Entry 7VY0 (electron microscopy, 2.70 A resolution); this record covers chains C and D of the 4 polymer chains in the assembly.

# Chain C
Protein: Capsid protein VP3
Organism: Coxsackievirus B3
Chain sequence (238 residues; each row starts with the number of its first residue):
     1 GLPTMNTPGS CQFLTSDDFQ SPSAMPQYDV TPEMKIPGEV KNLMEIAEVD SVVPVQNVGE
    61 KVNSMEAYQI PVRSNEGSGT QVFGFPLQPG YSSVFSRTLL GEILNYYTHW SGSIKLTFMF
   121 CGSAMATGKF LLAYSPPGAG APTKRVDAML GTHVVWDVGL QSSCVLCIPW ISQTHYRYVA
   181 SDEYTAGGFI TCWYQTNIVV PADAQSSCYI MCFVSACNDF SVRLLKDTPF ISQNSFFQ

# Chain D
Protein: Capsid protein VP4
Organism: Coxsackievirus B3
Chain sequence (69 residues; numbered 1 to 69; the number before each row is that of its first residue):
     1 MGAQVSTQKT GAHETGLNAS GNSIIHYTNI NYYKDAASNS ATRQDFAQDP GKFTEPVKDI
    61 MIKSLPALN
Unresolved in the structure: 1, 14-24

# Chain C / chain D interface
Contacting residue pairs (31; chain C residue first):
  Asp17(C) - Arg43(D)
  Asp18(C) - Ser40(D)
  Asp18(C) - Ala41(D)  hydrogen bond (side chain-backbone)
  Asp18(C) - Arg43(D)  salt bridge
  Gln20(C) - Ile30(D)  hydrogen bond (side chain-backbone)
  Gln20(C) - Tyr32(D)
  Gln20(C) - Tyr33(D)
  Gln20(C) - Ser38(D)
  Ser21(C) - Tyr33(D)
  Ser21(C) - Ser38(D)  hydrogen bond (backbone-side chain)
  Pro22(C) - Tyr33(D)
  Ser23(C) - Asp35(D)  hydrogen bond
  Ser23(C) - Ser38(D)
  Met25(C) - Asp35(D)
  Pro26(C) - Asp35(D)
  Gln27(C) - Lys34(D)  hydrogen bond (side chain-backbone)
  Gln27(C) - Asp35(D)  hydrogen bond (backbone-side chain)
  Glu39(C) - Lys52(D)
  Glu39(C) - Phe53(D)
  Val40(C) - Phe53(D)  hydrophobic
  Lys41(C) - Asp45(D)  salt bridge
  Lys41(C) - Ala47(D)
  Glu45(C) - Gln48(D)
  Glu45(C) - Asp49(D)  hydrogen bond (side chain-backbone)
  Glu45(C) - Pro50(D)
  Glu45(C) - Phe53(D)
  Glu48(C) - Thr54(D)
  Val49(C) - Phe53(D)  hydrophobic
  Gln161(C) - Pro66(D)
  Gln161(C) - Ala67(D)  hydrogen bond (side chain-backbone)
  Gln161(C) - Leu68(D)
Other interface residues (no listed pair), chain C (20 interface residues in all): Phe19, Tyr28, Gly38, Asn42
Other interface residues (no listed pair), chain D (22 interface residues in all): Asn29, Asn31

# In short
20 residues of chain C face 22 of chain D across their interface; the contacts include 8 hydrogen bonds and 2
salt bridges. Polar pairs include Asp18(C)-Arg43(D), Lys41(C)-Asp45(D) and Asp18(C)-Ala41(D).
Chain C is Capsid protein VP3 and chain D is Capsid protein VP4, both from Coxsackievirus B3; the structure,
Coxsackievirus B3 full particle at pH7.4 (VP3-234N), was determined by electron microscopy, deposited together
with 7VXH, 7VXZ, 7VY5, 7VY6, 7VYK, 7VYL and 3 further entries.
